PDB entry 6LSM | X-ray diffraction, 2.75 A resolution | chains C and D of the 6 polymer chains in the assembly

Chain C:
Protein: Tubulin alpha-1B chain
From: Sus scrofa
UniProt: Q2XVP4 (TBA1B_PIG); residue numbers follow UniProt; this construct covers 1-450
Sequence (450 residues; row label = number of the first residue in the row):
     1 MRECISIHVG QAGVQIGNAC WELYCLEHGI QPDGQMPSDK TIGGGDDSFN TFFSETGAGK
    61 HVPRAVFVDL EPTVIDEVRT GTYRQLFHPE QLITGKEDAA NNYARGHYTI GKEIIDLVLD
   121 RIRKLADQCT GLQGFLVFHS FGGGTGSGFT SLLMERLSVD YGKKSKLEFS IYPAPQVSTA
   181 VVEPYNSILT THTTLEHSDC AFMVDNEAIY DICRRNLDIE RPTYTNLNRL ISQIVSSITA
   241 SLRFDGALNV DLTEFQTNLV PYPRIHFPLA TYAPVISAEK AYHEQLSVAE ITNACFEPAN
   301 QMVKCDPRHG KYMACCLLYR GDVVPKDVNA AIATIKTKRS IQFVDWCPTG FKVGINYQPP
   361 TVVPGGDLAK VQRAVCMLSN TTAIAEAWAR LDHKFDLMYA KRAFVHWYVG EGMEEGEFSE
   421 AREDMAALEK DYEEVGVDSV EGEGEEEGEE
Disordered / not traced: 441-450
Bound ions: Ca2+: Asp39, Thr41, Gly44, Glu55
Ligand contacts: GTP (guanosine-5'-triphosphate): Val9, Gly10, Gln11, Ala12, Gln15, Ile16, Asp69, Asp98, Ala99, Ala100, Asn101, Ser140, Gly142, Gly143, Gly144, Thr145, Gly146, Ile171, Pro173, Val177, Ser178, Thr179, Glu183, Asn206, Tyr224, Leu227, Asn228, Ile231
Swiss-Prot annotation at these positions:
  - motif: Met1 to Cys4 (MREC motif)
  - active site: Glu254
  - binding site (GTP): Gly10, Gln11, Ala12, Gln15, Glu71, Ala99, Ser140, Gly143, Gly144, Thr145, Gly146, Thr179, Glu183, Asn206, Tyr224, Asn228, Leu252
  - binding site (Mg(2+)): Glu71
  - modified residue: Lys40 (N6,N6,N6-trimethyllysine), Ser48 (Phosphoserine), Ser232 (Phosphoserine), Tyr282 (3'-nitrotyrosine), Arg339 (Omega-N-methylarginine), Ser439 (Phosphoserine), Glu443 (5-glutamyl polyglutamate), Glu445 (5-glutamyl polyglutamate)
  - cross-link (Glycyl lysine isopeptide (Lys-Gly)): Lys326 (interchain with G-Cter in ubiquitin), Lys370 (interchain with G-Cter in ubiquitin)

Chain D:
Protein: Tubulin beta chain
From: Sus scrofa
UniProt: A0A287AGU7 (A0A287AGU7_PIG); the author numbering skips numbers that UniProt does not, so the offset changes along the chain: 1-42 = UniProt 1-42; 45-360 = UniProt 43-358; 369-455 = UniProt 359-445
Sequence (445 residues; row label = number of the first residue in the row; note: 10 numbers in that range are skipped by the numbering (no residue carries them; nothing is unmodelled there)):
     1 MREIVHIQAG QCGNQIGAKF WEVISDEHGI DPTGSYHGDS DL
    45 QLERINVYYN EATGNKYVPR AILVDLEPGT MDSVRSGPFG QIFRPDNFVF GQSGAGNNWA
   105 KGHYTEGAEL VDSVLDVVRK ESESCDCLQG FQLTHSLGGG TGSGMGTLLI SKIREEYPDR
   165 IMNTFSVMPS PKVSDTVVEP YNATLSVHQL VENTDETYCI DNEALYDICF RTLKLTTPTY
   225 GDLNHLVSAT MSGVTTCLRF PGQLNADLRK LAVNMVPFPR LHFFMPGFAP LTSRGSQQYR
   285 ALTVPELTQQ MFDSKNMMAA CDPRHGRYLT VAAIFRGRMS MKEVDEQMLN VQNKNSSYFV
   345 EWIPNNVKTA VCDIPP
   369 RGLKMSATFI GNSTAIQELF KRISEQFTAM FRRKAFLHWY TGEGMDEMEF TEAESNMNDL
   429 VSEYQQYQDA TADEQGEFEE EEGEDEA
Disordered / not traced: 1, 276-284, 442-455
Bound ions: Mg2+ near Gln11 (its only coordinating residue here)
Ligand contacts: GDP (guanosine-5'-diphosphate): Gly10, Gln11, Cys12, Gln15, Ile16, Asp69, Asn101, Ser140, Gly142, Gly143, Gly144, Thr145, Gly146, Val171, Pro173, Val177, Ser178, Glu183, Asn206, Tyr224, Leu227, Asn228

Chain C / chain D interface:
Contacting residue pairs (50):
  Gln11(C) - Gln247(D)
  Lys96(C) - Asp130(D)  salt bridge
  Glu97(C) - Cys131(D)
  Glu97(C) - Arg164(D)  salt bridge
  Asp98(C) - Lys254(D)  salt bridge
  Ala100(C) - Arg253(D)
  Ala100(C) - Lys254(D)
  Ala100(C) - Val257(D)
  Asn101(C) - Lys254(D)
  Asn101(C) - Asn258(D)
  Arg105(C) - Arg253(D)
  Pro175(C) - Asn349(D)
  Ser178(C) - Lys352(D)
  Thr179(C) - Asn258(D)  hydrogen bond (backbone-side chain)
  Ala180(C) - Asn258(D)
  Ala180(C) - Lys352(D)
  Val181(C) - Asn258(D)
  Val181(C) - Ile347(D)  hydrophobic
  Val181(C) - Pro348(D)
  Val181(C) - Asn349(D)
  Glu220(C) - Lys326(D)  salt bridge
  Arg221(C) - Met325(D)  hydrogen bond
  Arg221(C) - Asp329(D)  salt bridge
  Lys394(C) - Pro348(D)
  Lys394(C) - Asn349(D)  hydrogen bond
  Leu397(C) - Trp346(D)
  Leu397(C) - Pro348(D)  hydrophobic
  Leu397(C) - Ala440(D)  hydrophobic
  Met398(C) - Trp346(D)  hydrogen bond (backbone-backbone)
  Met398(C) - Pro348(D)
  Lys401(C) - Phe262(D)
  Lys401(C) - Trp346(D)
  Lys401(C) - Ala438(D)
  Lys401(C) - Thr439(D)  hydrogen bond (side chain-backbone)
  Arg402(C) - Phe262(D)
  Ala403(C) - Pro261(D)
  Ala403(C) - Phe262(D)  hydrophobic
  Phe404(C) - Val257(D)
  Phe404(C) - Asn258(D)
  Phe404(C) - Val260(D)
  Phe404(C) - Pro261(D)  hydrogen bond (backbone-backbone)
  Phe404(C) - Thr314(D)
  Phe404(C) - Ile347(D)  hydrophobic
  His406(C) - Val260(D)
  His406(C) - Pro261(D)  hydrogen bond (side chain-backbone)
  His406(C) - Phe262(D)
  His406(C) - Pro263(D)
  Trp407(C) - Ala256(D)
  Trp407(C) - Val257(D)
  Trp407(C) - Val260(D)  hydrogen bond (side chain-backbone)
Other interface residues (no listed pair), chain C (27 interface residues in all): Pro72, Val182, Tyr210, Tyr224
Other interface residues (no listed pair), chain D (31 interface residues in all): Arg2, Leu132, Asn249, Asp251, Glu345, Asn350

In short:
27 residues of chain C and 31 residues of chain D are in contact; the contacts include 8 hydrogen bonds and 5
salt bridges. Polar contacts include Lys96(C)-Asp130(D), Glu97(C)-Arg164(D) and Asp98(C)-Lys254(D). Chain C
binds GTP. Chain D binds GDP.
Chain C is Tubulin alpha-1B chain and chain D is Tubulin beta chain, both from Sus scrofa; the structure,
Tubulin Polymerization Inhibitors, was determined by X-ray diffraction.
